1C88 - chain A; structure by X-ray diffraction, 1.80 A resolution.

[Chain A]
Protein: Protein (protein-tyrosine phosphatase 1B)
From: Homo sapiens
Notes: EC 3.1.3.48
UniProt: P18031 (PTN1_HUMAN); residues 1-298 here = UniProt positions 1-298
Sequence (298 residues; each row starts with the number of its first residue):
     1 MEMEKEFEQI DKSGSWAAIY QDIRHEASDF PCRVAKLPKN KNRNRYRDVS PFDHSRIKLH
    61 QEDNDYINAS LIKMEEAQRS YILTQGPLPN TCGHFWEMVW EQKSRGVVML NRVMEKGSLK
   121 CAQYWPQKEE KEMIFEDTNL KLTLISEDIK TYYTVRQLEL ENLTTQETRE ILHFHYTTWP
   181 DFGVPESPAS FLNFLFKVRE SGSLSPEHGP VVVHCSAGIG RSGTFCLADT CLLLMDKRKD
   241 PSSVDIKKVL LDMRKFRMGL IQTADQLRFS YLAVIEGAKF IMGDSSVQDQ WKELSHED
Disordered / not traced: 1
Construct notes: conflict Thr151 (Ser in P18031), Asp252 (Glu in P18031)
Small-molecule neighbours: OTA (2-(oxalyl-amino)-4,5,6,7-tetrahydro-thieno[2,3-c]pyridine-3-carboxylic acid): Tyr46, Asp48, Val49, Lys120, Asp181, Phe182, Cys215, Ser216, Ala217, Ile219, Gly220, Arg221, Gln262
UniProt features mapped onto this chain:
  - active site: Cys215 (Phosphocysteine intermediate)
  - binding site (substrate): Asp181, Cys215 to Arg221, Gln262
  - modified residue: Met1 (N-acetylmethionine), Tyr20 (Phosphotyrosine), Ser50 (Phosphoserine), Tyr66 (Phosphotyrosine), Cys215 (Cysteine persulfide), Ser242 (Phosphoserine), Ser243 (Phosphoserine)
  - cross-link: Cys215 to Ser216 (N,N-(cysteine-1,S-diyl)serine (Cys-Ser))
  - mutagenesis: Ser50 (S50A/D: No phosphorylation), Asp181 (D181A: Substrate-trapping mutant), Cys215 (C215S: Catalytically inactive mutant; abolishes sulfhydration)

[Overview]
Ligands of chain A: compound OTA. From UniProt: active-site residue Cys215, 9 substrate-binding residues and 3
mutagenesis sites.
Chain A is Protein (protein-tyrosine phosphatase 1B) (Homo sapiens); the structure, Crystal structure of
protein tyrosine phosphatase 1B complexed with
2-(oxalyl-amino)-4,5,6,7-tetrahydro-thieno[2,3-c]pyridine-3-carboxylic acid, was determined by X-ray
diffraction together with 1C86 and 1C87 from the same study.
